2DKO - chains A and I of the 3 polymer chains in the assembly; structure by X-ray diffraction, 1.06 A resolution.

== Chain A ==
Molecule: Caspase-3
Source organism: Homo sapiens
Notes: EC 3.4.22.-; fragment: Caspase-3 p17 subunit, residues 29-174
UniProt: P42574 (CASP3_HUMAN); residues 29-174 here = UniProt positions 29-174
Amino-acid sequence (146 residues; row label = number of the first residue in the row):
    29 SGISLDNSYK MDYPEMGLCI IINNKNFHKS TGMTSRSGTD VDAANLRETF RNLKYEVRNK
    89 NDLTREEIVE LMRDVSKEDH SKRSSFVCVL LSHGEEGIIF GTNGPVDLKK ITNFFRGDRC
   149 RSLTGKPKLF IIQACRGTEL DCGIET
UniProt features mapped onto this chain:
  - active site: H121, C163
  - modified residue: C163 (S-nitrosocysteine)

== Chain I ==
Molecule: Phq-asp-glu-val-asp-chloromethylketone
Amino-acid sequence (6 residues; each row starts with the number of its first residue):
     1 XDEVDX
Unresolved in the structure: 1
Modified positions: PHQ (benzyl chlorocarbonate) at position 1; 0QE (chloromethane) at position 6

== Interface between chain A and chain I ==
Residue-residue contacts (9; chain A residue first):
  R64(A) - D5(I)  salt bridge
  S65(A) - E3(I)  hydrogen bond
  S120(A) - D5(I)
  H121(A) - D5(I)
  H121(A) - 0QE_6(I)
  G122(A) - D5(I)  hydrogen bond (backbone-backbone)
  Q161(A) - D5(I)  hydrogen bond
  C163(A) - D5(I)  covalent bond
  C163(A) - 0QE_6(I)
Other interface residues (no listed pair), chain A (9 interface residues in all): S63, A162
Other interface residues (no listed pair), chain I (4 interface residues in all): V4

== Summary ==
Chain A and chain I form an interface of 9 and 4 residues respectively; the contacts include 1 covalent bond,
3 hydrogen bonds and 1 salt bridge. Polar pairs include R64(A)-D5(I), S65(A)-E3(I) and Q161(A)-D5(I). UniProt
lists active-site residues H121(A) and C163(A) on chain A.
Here chain A is Caspase-3 (Homo sapiens) and chain I is Phq-asp-glu-val-asp-chloromethylketone. Entry 2DKO
(Extended substrate recognition in caspase-3 revealed by high resolution X-ray structure analysis) was
determined by X-ray diffraction (same publication as 2CJX and 2CJY).
